PDB entry 8AD0 | X-ray diffraction, 3.11 A resolution | chains C and E of the 6 polymer chains in the assembly

Chain C:
Protein: Na(+)-translocating NADH-quinone reductase subunit C
Organism: Vibrio cholerae
Notes: EC 7.2.1.1
Reference sequence: A0A085R7S2 (A0A085R7S2_VIBCL); residues 1-257 here = UniProt positions 1-257
Amino-acid sequence (257 residues; each row starts with the number of its first residue):
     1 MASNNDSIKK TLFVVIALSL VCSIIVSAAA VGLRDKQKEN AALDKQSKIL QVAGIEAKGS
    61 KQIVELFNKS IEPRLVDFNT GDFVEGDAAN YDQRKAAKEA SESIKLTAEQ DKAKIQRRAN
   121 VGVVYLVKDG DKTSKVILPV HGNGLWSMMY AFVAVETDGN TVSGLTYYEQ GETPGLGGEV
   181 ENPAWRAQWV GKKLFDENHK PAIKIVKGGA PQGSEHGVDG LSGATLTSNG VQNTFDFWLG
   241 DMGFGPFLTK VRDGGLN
Unresolved in the structure: 1-6, 254-257
Covalently attached groups: flavin mononucleotide (FMN) linked to Thr225
Residues lining bound ligands: FMN (flavin mononucleotide): Leu145, Trp146, Thr173, Leu176, Gly177, Lys207, Gly223, Ala224, Leu226, Thr227, Ser228

Chain E:
Protein: Na(+)-translocating NADH-quinone reductase subunit E
Organism: Vibrio cholerae
Notes: EC 7.2.1.1
Reference sequence: A0A085QWM0 (A0A085QWM0_VIBCL); numbering as in UniProt (aligned over 1-198)
Amino-acid sequence (198 residues; numbered 1 to 198; the number before each row is that of its first residue):
     1 MEHYISLLVK SIFIENMALS FFLGMCTFLA VSKKVKTSFG LGIAVIVVLT ISVPVNNLVY
    61 NLVLKPDALV EGVDLSFLNF ITFIGVIAAL VQILEMILDR FFPPLYNALG IFLPLITVNC
   121 AIFGGVSFMV QRDYSFAESV VYGFGSGVGW MLAIVALAGI REKMKYSDVP PGLRGLGITF
   181 ITAGLMALGF MSFSGVQL
Unresolved in the structure: 1
Bound ions: 2Fe-2S cluster Fe: Cys26, Cys120 (shared with 2 residues of chain D)
Residues lining bound ligands: 2Fe-2S cluster (FES): Gly24, Met25, Cys26, Val118, Asn119, Cys120

How chain C and chain E interact:
Pairs across the interface (7):
  Ser23(C) - Leu78(E)
  Ser27(C) - Phe77(E)
  Ala30(C) - Phe77(E)  hydrophobic
  Arg34(C) - Asp74(E)  salt bridge
  Arg34(C) - Phe77(E)
  Lys98(C) - Asp133(E)
  Trp146(C) - Ser194(E)
Also at the interface, not in a pair above, chain C (7 interface residues in all): Val26
Also at the interface, not in a pair above, chain E (6 interface residues in all): Gly195

Summary:
Chain C and chain E form an interface of 7 and 6 residues respectively; the contacts include 1 salt bridge.
The salt-bridged pair is Arg34(C)-Asp74(E). Bound to chain E: 2Fe-2S cluster. Covalently linked flavin
mononucleotide: at Thr225(C).
Here chain C is Na(+)-translocating NADH-quinone reductase subunit C and chain E is Na(+)-translocating
NADH-quinone reductase subunit E, both from Vibrio cholerae. Entry 8AD0 (X-ray structure of Na+-NQR from
Vibrio cholerae in different conformation at 3.1 A) was determined by X-ray diffraction.
